Entry 4BJQ (X-ray diffraction, 2.10 A resolution); this record covers chains A and C.

Chain A (and C):
Name: Penicillin binding protein transpeptidase domain protein
From: Escherichia coli
Notes: EC 2.4.1.129; chain C of this document is another copy of the same molecule, construct and numbering; everything in this record applies to it too
Reference sequence: J2XFH0 (J2XFH0_ECOLX); residues 88-165 here = UniProt positions 88-165
Sequence (78 residues; row label = number of the first residue in the row):
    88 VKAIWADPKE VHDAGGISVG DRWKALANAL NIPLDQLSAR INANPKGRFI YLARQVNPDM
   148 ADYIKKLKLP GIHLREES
Reported in the primary citation:
  - self-association interface (contacts with another copy of this molecule); pairs are residue here / residue on that copy: Trp92-Phe136 (pi stacking), Trp92-His160 (pi stacking), Asp94-Arg135 (salt bridge), Glu97-His160 (salt bridge), Val88, Ile91

Interface between chain A and chain C:
Contacting residue pairs - 123 pairs, chain A then chain C:
  Val88(A) - Gln142(C)
  Val88(A) - Val143(C)
  Val88(A) - Glu163(C)
  Val88(A) - Glu164(C)  hydrogen bond (backbone-backbone)
  Lys89(A) - Arg141(C)
  Lys89(A) - Gln142(C)  hydrogen bond (backbone-backbone)
  Lys89(A) - Val143(C)  hydrogen bond (backbone-backbone)
  Lys89(A) - Ala148(C)
  Lys89(A) - Arg162(C)
  Lys89(A) - Glu163(C)
  Lys89(A) - Glu164(C)
  Ala90(A) - Tyr138(C)  hydrophobic
  Ala90(A) - Ala140(C)
  Ala90(A) - His160(C)
  Ala90(A) - Leu161(C)
  Ala90(A) - Arg162(C)  hydrogen bond (backbone-backbone)
  Ala90(A) - Glu164(C)
  Ile91(A) - Tyr138(C)
  Ile91(A) - Leu139(C)  hydrogen bond (backbone-backbone)
  Ile91(A) - Ala140(C)  hydrogen bond (backbone-backbone)
  Ile91(A) - Val143(C)  hydrophobic
  Ile91(A) - Ile151(C)  hydrophobic
  Ile91(A) - His160(C)
  Ile91(A) - Leu161(C)  hydrophobic
  Trp92(A) - Arg135(C)
  Trp92(A) - Phe136(C)  hydrophobic
  Trp92(A) - Ile137(C)
  Trp92(A) - Gly158(C)
  Trp92(A) - Ile159(C)
  Trp92(A) - His160(C)  hydrogen bond (backbone-backbone)
  Ala93(A) - Arg135(C)
  Ala93(A) - Phe136(C)
  Ala93(A) - Ile137(C)  hydrogen bond (backbone-backbone)
  Ala93(A) - Gly158(C)
  Ala93(A) - Ile159(C)  hydrophobic
  Asp94(A) - Gly134(C)
  Asp94(A) - Arg135(C)  salt bridge
  Asp94(A) - Gly158(C)  hydrogen bond (backbone-backbone)
  Pro95(A) - Ile128(C)
  Pro95(A) - Asn131(C)
  Pro95(A) - Pro132(C)
  Pro95(A) - Gly134(C)
  Pro95(A) - Arg135(C)
  Pro95(A) - Phe136(C)
  Lys96(A) - Pro132(C)  hydrogen bond (backbone-backbone)
  Lys96(A) - Gly134(C)  hydrogen bond (backbone-backbone)
  Lys96(A) - Arg135(C)
  Glu97(A) - Gly158(C)
  Glu97(A) - His160(C)  salt bridge
  Val98(A) - Trp110(C)  hydrophobic
  Val98(A) - Ile128(C)  hydrophobic
  Val98(A) - Pro157(C)
  Ala101(A) - Ala101(C)
  Ala101(A) - Pro157(C)  hydrophobic
  Ile104(A) - Trp110(C)
  Ile104(A) - Leu124(C)  hydrophobic
  Ile104(A) - Ser125(C)
  Ile104(A) - Ile128(C)  hydrophobic
  Ile104(A) - Asn129(C)
  Val106(A) - Val106(C)  hydrophobic
  Trp110(A) - Ile104(C)
  Ser125(A) - Ile104(C)
  Ile128(A) - Ala93(C)  hydrophobic
  Ile128(A) - Pro95(C)
  Ile128(A) - Ile104(C)  hydrophobic
  Asn131(A) - Pro95(C)
  Pro132(A) - Pro95(C)
  Pro132(A) - Lys96(C)  hydrogen bond (backbone-backbone)
  Lys133(A) - Lys96(C)
  Gly134(A) - Asp94(C)
  Gly134(A) - Pro95(C)
  Gly134(A) - Lys96(C)  hydrogen bond (backbone-backbone)
  Arg135(A) - Ala93(C)
  Arg135(A) - Asp94(C)  salt bridge
  Arg135(A) - Pro95(C)
  Arg135(A) - Lys96(C)
  Arg135(A) - Glu97(C)
  Phe136(A) - Trp92(C)  hydrophobic
  Phe136(A) - Ala93(C)
  Phe136(A) - Pro95(C)
  Ile137(A) - Trp92(C)
  Ile137(A) - Ala93(C)  hydrogen bond (backbone-backbone)
  Ile137(A) - Pro95(C)  hydrophobic
  Tyr138(A) - Ala90(C)  hydrophobic
  Tyr138(A) - Ile91(C)
  Leu139(A) - Ile91(C)  hydrogen bond (backbone-backbone)
  Leu139(A) - Ala93(C)  hydrophobic
  Ala140(A) - Ala90(C)
  Ala140(A) - Ile91(C)  hydrogen bond (backbone-backbone)
  Arg141(A) - Lys89(C)
  Arg141(A) - Ala90(C)
  Gln142(A) - Val88(C)
  Gln142(A) - Lys89(C)  hydrogen bond (backbone-backbone)
  Val143(A) - Val88(C)
  Val143(A) - Lys89(C)  hydrogen bond (backbone-backbone)
  Val143(A) - Ile91(C)  hydrophobic
  Pro145(A) - Val88(C)
  Ala148(A) - Lys89(C)
  Ile151(A) - Ile91(C)  hydrophobic
  Pro157(A) - Val98(C)
  Pro157(A) - Ala101(C)  hydrophobic
  Gly158(A) - Trp92(C)
  Gly158(A) - Ala93(C)
  Gly158(A) - Asp94(C)  hydrogen bond (backbone-backbone)
  Gly158(A) - Glu97(C)
  Gly158(A) - Val98(C)
  Ile159(A) - Trp92(C)
  Ile159(A) - Ala93(C)  hydrophobic
  His160(A) - Ala90(C)
  His160(A) - Ile91(C)
  His160(A) - Trp92(C)  hydrogen bond (backbone-backbone)
  His160(A) - Glu97(C)  salt bridge
  Leu161(A) - Lys89(C)
  Leu161(A) - Ala90(C)
  Leu161(A) - Trp92(C)
  Arg162(A) - Lys89(C)
  Arg162(A) - Ala90(C)  hydrogen bond (backbone-backbone)
  Arg162(A) - Trp92(C)
  Glu163(A) - Val88(C)
  Glu163(A) - Lys89(C)  salt bridge
  Glu164(A) - Val88(C)  hydrogen bond (backbone-backbone)
  Glu164(A) - Lys89(C)
  Glu164(A) - Ala90(C)  hydrogen bond (side chain-backbone)
Other interface residues (no listed pair), chain A (45 interface residues in all): His99, Gly103, Leu121, Asn144
Other interface residues (no listed pair), chain C (45 interface residues in all): His99, Gly103, Lys133, Pro145

In short:
The chain A/chain C interface involves 45 residues from each chain, with 23 hydrogen bonds and 5 salt bridges.
Polar pairs include Asp94(A)-Arg135(C), Glu97(A)-His160(C) and Glu163(A)-Lys89(C). The paper reports a
self-association interface involving Val88(A), Ile91(A) and Trp92(A) among others.
Chain A and chain C are both Penicillin binding protein transpeptidase domain protein (Escherichia coli); the
structure, Crystal structure of E. coli penicillin binding protein 3, domain V88- S165, was determined by
X-ray diffraction, deposited together with 4BJP.
